Entry 6ZP6 (X-ray diffraction, 2.80 A resolution); this record covers chains I and Y of the 28 polymer chains in the assembly.

# Chain I
Molecule: Proteasome subunit beta type-3
From: Saccharomyces cerevisiae S288C
Notes: EC 3.4.25.1
UniProt: P25451 (PSB3_YEAST); residues 0-204 here correspond to UniProt positions 1-205 (UniProt number = residue number + 1)
Chain sequence (205 residues; numbered 0 to 204; the number before each row is that of its first residue; numbering starts at 0):
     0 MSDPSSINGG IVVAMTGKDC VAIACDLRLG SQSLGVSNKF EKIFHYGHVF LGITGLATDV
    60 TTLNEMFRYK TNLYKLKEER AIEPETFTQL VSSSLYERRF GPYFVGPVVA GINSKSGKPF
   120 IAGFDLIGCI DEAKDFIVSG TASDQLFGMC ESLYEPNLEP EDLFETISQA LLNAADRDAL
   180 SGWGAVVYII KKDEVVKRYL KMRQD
Unresolved in the structure: 0
Bound ions: Mg2+ site 1: A174, D177, S180; Mg2+ site 2: D204 (shared with A165(Y), D168(Y) of chain Y)
Residues lining bound ligands: Syrbactin inhibitor (QOB; N-[(2S,3R)-1-[[(5S,8S,10S)-5-methyl-10-oxidanyl-2,7-bis(oxidanylidene)-1,6-diazacyclododec-8-yl]amino]-3-oxidanyl-1-oxidanylidene-butan-2-yl]-5-phenyl-pentanamide): R98, P101, D124, L125, I126, C128
Curated features (UniProtKB/Swiss-Prot):
  - modified residue: S30 (Phosphoserine)
  - cross-link: K69 (Glycyl lysine isopeptide (Lys-Gly) (interchain with G-Cter in ubiquitin))

# Chain Y
Molecule: Proteasome subunit beta type-5
From: Saccharomyces cerevisiae S288C
Notes: EC 3.4.25.1
UniProt: P30656 (PSB5_YEAST); residues 1-212 here correspond to UniProt positions 76-287 (UniProt number = residue number + 75)
Chain sequence (212 residues; row label = number of the first residue in the row):
     1 TTTLAFRFQG GIIVAVDSRA TAGNWVASQT VKKVIEINPF LLGTMAGGAA DCQFWETWLG
    61 SQCRLHELRE KERISVAAAS KILSNLVYQY KGAGLSMGTM ICGYTRKEGP TIYYVDSDGT
   121 RLKGDIFCVG SGQTFAYGVL DSNYKWDLSV EDALYLGKRS ILAAAHRDAY SGGSVNLYHV
   181 TEDGWIYHGN HDVGELFWKV KEEEGSFNNV IG
Covalently attached groups: Syrbactin inhibitor (QOB) linked to T1
Bound ions: Mg2+: A165, D168 (shared with D204(I) of chain I)
Residues lining bound ligands: Syrbactin inhibitor (QOB; N-[(2S,3R)-1-[[(5S,8S,10S)-5-methyl-10-oxidanyl-2,7-bis(oxidanylidene)-1,6-diazacyclododec-8-yl]amino]-3-oxidanyl-1-oxidanylidene-butan-2-yl]-5-phenyl-pentanamide): A20, T21, A27, K33, M45, A46, G47, G48, A49
What the authors report for this chain:
  - binding site for Syrbactin inhibitor: T1, M45, G47

# Interface between chain I and chain Y
Contacting residue pairs - 43 pairs, chain I then chain Y:
  S5(I) - N24(Y)
  R27(I) - A169(Y)
  S32(I) - R167(Y)
  S32(I) - D168(Y)
  S32(I) - A169(Y)  hydrogen bond (backbone-backbone)
  S32(I) - Y170(Y)
  L33(I) - F135(Y)  hydrophobic
  L33(I) - R167(Y)
  G34(I) - R167(Y)  hydrogen bond (backbone-side chain)
  V35(I) - R167(Y)
  N37(I) - N209(Y)
  N37(I) - V210(Y)
  K38(I) - N209(Y)  hydrogen bond (side chain-backbone)
  Q144(I) - W25(Y)
  D175(I) - Q29(Y)  hydrogen bond (backbone-side chain)
  R176(I) - W25(Y)
  R176(I) - V26(Y)  hydrogen bond (side chain-backbone)
  R176(I) - A27(Y)  hydrogen bond (side chain-backbone)
  D177(I) - N24(Y)
  D177(I) - V26(Y)
  A178(I) - N24(Y)  hydrogen bond (backbone-backbone)
  A178(I) - V26(Y)
  A178(I) - A169(Y)
  A178(I) - Y170(Y)  hydrophobic
  L179(I) - N24(Y)
  W182(I) - H166(Y)  hydrogen bond (side chain-backbone)
  W182(I) - R167(Y)
  K200(I) - W198(Y)
  K200(I) - G212(Y)
  M201(I) - W198(Y)
  R202(I) - G173(Y)  hydrogen bond (side chain-backbone)
  R202(I) - D192(Y)  salt bridge
  R202(I) - G194(Y)
  Q203(I) - H166(Y)  hydrogen bond (backbone-side chain)
  Q203(I) - F197(Y)
  Q203(I) - W198(Y)
  Q203(I) - V210(Y)
  D204(I) - R19(Y)  salt bridge
  D204(I) - A165(Y)
  D204(I) - S171(Y)
  D204(I) - G172(Y)
  D204(I) - G173(Y)  hydrogen bond (side chain-backbone)
  D204(I) - V193(Y)
Also at the interface, not in a pair above, chain I (21 interface residues in all): Q31
Also at the interface, not in a pair above, chain Y (26 interface residues in all): S28, I211

# Summary
21 residues of chain I face 26 of chain Y across their interface; the contacts include 11 hydrogen bonds and 2
salt bridges. Polar contacts include R202(I)-D192(Y), D204(I)-R19(Y) and G34(I)-R167(Y). Chain I binds
Syrbactin inhibitor. Syrbactin inhibitor is covalently linked to T1(Y). The paper reports a binding site for
Syrbactin inhibitor at T1(Y), M45(Y) and G47(Y).
Here chain I is Proteasome subunit beta type-3 and chain Y is Proteasome subunit beta type-5, both from
Saccharomyces cerevisiae S288C. Entry 6ZP6 (Yeast 20S proteasome in complex with glidobactin-like natural
product HB334) was determined by X-ray diffraction (same publication as 6ZOU and 6ZP8).
